Entry 8XOW (electron microscopy, 3.32 A resolution); this record covers chains B1 and B2 of the 36 polymer chains in the assembly.

# Chain B1 (and B2)
Protein: Portal protein B
From: Escherichia phage Lambda
Notes: chain B2 of this document is another copy of the same molecule, construct and numbering; everything in this record applies to it too
UniProtKB: P03710 (PORTL_LAMBD); residues 1-533 here = UniProt positions 1-533
Amino-acid sequence (533 residues; each row starts with the number of its first residue):
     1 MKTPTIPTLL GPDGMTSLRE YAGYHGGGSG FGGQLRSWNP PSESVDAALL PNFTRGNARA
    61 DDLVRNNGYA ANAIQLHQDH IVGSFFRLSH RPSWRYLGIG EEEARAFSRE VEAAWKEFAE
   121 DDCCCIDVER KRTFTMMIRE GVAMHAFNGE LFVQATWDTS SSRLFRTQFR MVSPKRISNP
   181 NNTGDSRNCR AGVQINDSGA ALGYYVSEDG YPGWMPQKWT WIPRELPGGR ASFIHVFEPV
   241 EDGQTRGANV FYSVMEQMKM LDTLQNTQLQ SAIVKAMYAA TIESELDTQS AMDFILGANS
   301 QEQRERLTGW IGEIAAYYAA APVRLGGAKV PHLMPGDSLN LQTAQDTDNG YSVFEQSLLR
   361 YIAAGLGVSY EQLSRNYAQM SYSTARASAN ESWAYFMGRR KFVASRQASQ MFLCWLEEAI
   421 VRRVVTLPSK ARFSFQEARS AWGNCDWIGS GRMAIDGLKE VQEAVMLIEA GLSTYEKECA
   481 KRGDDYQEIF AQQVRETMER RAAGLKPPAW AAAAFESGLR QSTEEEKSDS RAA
Not modelled in the structure: 1-23, 304-317, 513-533
UniProt features mapped onto this chain:
  - site: Ala22, Gly23 (Cleavage)
Cystine bridges: Cys123-Cys125

# Interface between chain B1 and chain B2
Contacting residue pairs - 11 pairs, chain B1 then chain B2:
  Asp62(B1) - His25(B2)
  Arg65(B1) - Tyr24(B2)
  Asn66(B1) - Tyr24(B2)
  Asn66(B1) - His25(B2)  hydrogen bond (side chain-backbone)
  Asn66(B1) - Gly26(B2)  hydrogen bond (side chain-backbone)
  Asn266(B1) - Phe31(B2)
  Thr267(B1) - Phe31(B2)
  Gln270(B1) - Gln34(B2)  hydrogen bond
  Gly326(B1) - Thr267(B2)
  Gly327(B1) - Gln270(B2)
  Ala328(B1) - Gln270(B2)
Interface residues without a listed pair, chain B1 (10 interface residues in all): Thr263
Interface residues without a listed pair, chain B2 (8 interface residues in all): Val274

# Summary
The interface between chain B1 and chain B2 involves 10 residues on one side and 8 on the other; the contacts
include 3 hydrogen bonds. Among the polar pairs are Asn66(B1)-His25(B2), Asn66(B1)-Gly26(B2) and
Gln270(B1)-Gln34(B2).
Chain B1 and chain B2 are both Portal protein B (Escherichia phage Lambda); the structure, Mature virion
portal of bacteriophage lambda, was determined by electron microscopy, deposited together with 8XOT, 8XOU,
8XPM and 8XQB.
